PDB entry 8VNV | electron microscopy, 3.10 A resolution | chains L and B of the 9 polymer chains in the assembly

# Chain L
Protein: EED
Organism: Homo sapiens
Reference sequence: O75530 (EED_HUMAN); residue numbers follow UniProt; this construct covers 1-441
Amino-acid sequence (441 residues; each row starts with the number of its first residue):
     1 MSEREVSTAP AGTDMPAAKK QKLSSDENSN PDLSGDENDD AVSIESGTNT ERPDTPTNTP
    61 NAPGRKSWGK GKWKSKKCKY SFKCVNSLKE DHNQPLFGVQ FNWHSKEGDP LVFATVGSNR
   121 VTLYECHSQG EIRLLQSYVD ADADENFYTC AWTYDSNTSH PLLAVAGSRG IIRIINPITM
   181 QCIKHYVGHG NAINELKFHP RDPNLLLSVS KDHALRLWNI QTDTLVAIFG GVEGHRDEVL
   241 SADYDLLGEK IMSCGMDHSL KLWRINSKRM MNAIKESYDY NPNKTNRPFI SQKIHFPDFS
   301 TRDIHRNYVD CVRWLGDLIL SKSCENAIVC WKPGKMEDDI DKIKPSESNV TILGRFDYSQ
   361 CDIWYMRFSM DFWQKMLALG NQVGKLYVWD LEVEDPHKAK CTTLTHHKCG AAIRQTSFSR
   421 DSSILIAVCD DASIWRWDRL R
Disordered / not traced: 1-79
Swiss-Prot annotation at these positions:
  - modified residue: Ser2 (N-acetylserine), Ser34 (Phosphoserine), Thr55 (Phosphothreonine), Lys66 (N6,N6,N6-trimethyllysine), Lys197 (N6,N6,N6-trimethyllysine), Lys268 (N6,N6,N6-trimethyllysine), Lys284 (N6,N6,N6-trimethyllysine)
  - natural variant: Asn194 (N194S: In COGIS), Arg236 (R236G: In COGIS; R236T: In COGIS), His258 (H258Y: In COGIS), Arg302 (R302G: In COGIS; R302S: In COGIS)
  - mutagenesis: Phe97 (F97A: Abolishes binding to H3K27me3), Tyr148 (Y148A: Abolishes binding to H3K27me3), Ile193 (I193N: Impairs interaction with EZH2), Leu196 (L196P: Impairs interaction with EZH2), Ser300 to Thr301 (Impairs interaction with the matrix protein MA of HIV-1), His305 to Tyr308 (Impairs interaction with the matrix protein MA of HIV-1), Trp364 (W364A: Abolishes binding to H3K27me3; W364L: Abolishes binding to H3K27me3), Tyr365 (Y365A: Abolishes binding to H3K27me3)

# Chain B
Protein: Protein Jumonji
Organism: Homo sapiens
Reference sequence: Q92833 (JARD2_HUMAN); residues 2-450 here = UniProt positions 2-450
Amino-acid sequence (449 residues; numbered 2 to 450; the number before each row is that of its first residue):
     2 SKERPKRNII QKKYDDSDGI PWSEERVVRK VLYLSLKEFK NSQKRQHAEG IAGSLKTVNG
    62 LLGNDQSKGL GPASEQSENE KDDASQVSST SNDVSSSDFE EGPSRKRPRL QAQRKFAQSQ
   122 PNSPSTTPVK IVEPLLPPPA TQISDLSKRK PKTEDFLTFL CLRGSPALPN SMVYFGSSQD
   182 EEEVEEEDDE TEDVKTATNN ASSSCQSTPR KGKTHKHVHN GHVFNGSSRS TREKEPVQKH
   242 KSKEATPAKE KHSDHRADSR REQASANHPA AAPSTGSSAK GLAATHHHPP LHRSAQDLRK
   302 QVSKVNGVTR MSSLGAGVTS AKKMREVRPS PSKTVKYTAT VTKGAVTYTK AKRELVKDTK
   362 PNHHKPSSAV NHTISGKTES SNAKTRKQVL SLGGASKSTG PAVNGLKVSG RLNPKSCTKE
   422 VGGRQLREGL QLREGLRNSK RRLEEAHQA
Disordered / not traced: 2-107, 121-137, 167-450
Modified positions: Lys116 (N-trimethyllysine; M3L)
From the paper describing this entry:
  - post-translational modification sites: Lys116
  - mutagenesis - R115A: decreased catalytic activity

# How chain L and chain B interact
Pairs across the interface (13):
  Phe97(L) with Lys116(B)
  Tyr148(L) with Lys116(B)
  Tyr308(L) with Gln114(B), hydrogen bond
  Ile363(L) with Arg115(B); Lys116(B); Phe117(B)
  Trp364(L) with Gln114(B); Arg115(B); Lys116(B)
  Tyr365(L) with Lys116(B)
  Arg414(L) with Lys116(B), hydrogen bond (side chain-backbone); Phe117(B)
  Asp430(L) with Phe117(B)
Also at the interface, not in a pair above, chain L (10 interface residues in all): Pro95, Asp362
Also at the interface, not in a pair above, chain B (5 interface residues in all): Ala118

# Overview
Chain L and chain B form an interface of 10 and 5 residues respectively; the contacts include 2 hydrogen
bonds. Among the polar pairs are Tyr308(L)-Gln114(B) and Arg414(L)-Lys116(B). UniProt lists 12 mutagenesis
sites on chain L. The paper reports that R115A of chain B reduces catalytic activity; a modification site at
Lys116(B).
Chain L is EED and chain B is Protein Jumonji, both from Homo sapiens; the structure, PRC2_AJ1-450 bound to
H3K36me3 with histone H3 tail engaged, was determined by electron microscopy (same publication as 8VMI, 8VMJ,
8VML, 8VMN, 8VNZ, 8VO0 and 8VOB).
